Entry 2F3Z (X-ray diffraction, 1.60 A resolution); this record covers chains A and B.

Chain A:
Name: Calmodulin
Source organism: Homo sapiens
UniProtKB: P62158 (CALM_HUMAN); numbering as in UniProt (aligned over 1-148)
Amino-acid sequence (148 residues; numbered 1 to 148; the number before each row is that of its first residue):
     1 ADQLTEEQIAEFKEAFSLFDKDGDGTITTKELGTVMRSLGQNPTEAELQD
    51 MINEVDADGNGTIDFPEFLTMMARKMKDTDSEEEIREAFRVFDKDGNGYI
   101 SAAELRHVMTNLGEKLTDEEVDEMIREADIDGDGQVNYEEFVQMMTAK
Disordered / not traced: 1-2, 147-148
Ion coordination: Ca2+ site 1: Asp20, Asp22, Asp24, Thr26, Glu31; Ca2+ site 2: Asp56, Asp58, Asn60, Thr62, Glu67; Ca2+ site 3: Asp93, Asp95, Asn97, Tyr99, Glu104; Ca2+ site 4: Asp129, Asp131, Asp133, Gln135, Glu140
What the authors report for this chain:
  - conformationally variable residues: Thr79, Asp80, Met144, Met145

Chain B:
Name: Voltage-dependent L-type calcium channel alpha-1C subunit
UniProtKB: Q13933 (CAC1C_HUMAN); residue numbers follow UniProt; this construct covers 1665-1685
Amino-acid sequence (21 residues; each row starts with the number of its first residue):
  1665 KFYATFLAAEYFRKFKKRKEQ
Disordered / not traced: 1683-1685
Sequence notes: engineered mutation Ala1672 (Ile in Q13933), Ala1673 (Gln in Q13933)
What the authors report for this chain:
  - conformationally variable residues (side-chain flip): Tyr1675, Arg1677

Chain A / chain B interface:
Contacting residue pairs (45):
  Glu11(A) - Phe1670(B)
  Glu11(A) - Glu1674(B)
  Glu11(A) - Arg1677(B)  salt bridge
  Phe12(A) - Phe1670(B)  hydrophobic
  Glu14(A) - Arg1677(B)  salt bridge
  Leu18(A) - Thr1669(B)
  Phe19(A) - Phe1666(B)  hydrophobic
  Phe19(A) - Thr1669(B)
  Leu32(A) - Phe1666(B)  hydrophobic
  Met36(A) - Lys1665(B)
  Leu39(A) - Thr1669(B)
  Gln41(A) - Lys1665(B)
  Met51(A) - Lys1665(B)
  Ile63(A) - Phe1666(B)  hydrophobic
  Phe68(A) - Phe1666(B)  hydrophobic
  Met71(A) - Phe1666(B)  hydrophobic
  Met72(A) - Phe1666(B)
  Met72(A) - Tyr1667(B)
  Met72(A) - Phe1670(B)  hydrophobic
  Lys75(A) - Tyr1667(B)
  Met76(A) - Tyr1667(B)
  Met76(A) - Phe1670(B)  hydrophobic
  Glu84(A) - Tyr1667(B)
  Glu84(A) - Leu1671(B)
  Glu87(A) - Lys1665(B)  salt bridge
  Ala88(A) - Ala1668(B)  hydrophobic
  Val91(A) - Lys1665(B)
  Phe92(A) - Ala1672(B)  hydrophobic
  Leu105(A) - Tyr1675(B)
  Val108(A) - Ala1672(B)  hydrophobic
  Met109(A) - Ala1672(B)
  Met109(A) - Phe1676(B)  hydrophobic
  Leu112(A) - Thr1669(B)
  Leu112(A) - Ala1672(B)
  Leu112(A) - Ala1673(B)
  Glu114(A) - Phe1676(B)
  Glu120(A) - Phe1679(B)
  Glu123(A) - Phe1679(B)
  Met124(A) - Tyr1675(B)  hydrogen bond (backbone-side chain)
  Met124(A) - Phe1679(B)  hydrophobic
  Ala128(A) - Tyr1675(B)
  Phe141(A) - Tyr1675(B)  hydrophobic
  Met144(A) - Tyr1675(B)  hydrophobic
  Met144(A) - Lys1678(B)  hydrogen bond (backbone-side chain)
  Met145(A) - Leu1671(B)
Interface residues without a listed pair, chain A (43 interface residues in all): Ile27, Ile52, Val55, Ile85, Arg90, Leu116, Ile125, Glu127, Val136, Gln143
The authors on this interface:
  - pairs named by the authors: Phe92(A)-Ala1672(B)

In short:
43 residues of chain A face 15 of chain B across their interface, with 2 hydrogen bonds and 3 salt bridges.
Polar contacts include Glu11(A)-Arg1677(B), Glu14(A)-Arg1677(B) and Glu87(A)-Lys1665(B). The paper describes a
contact between Phe92(A) and Ala1672(B). The paper reports conformational variability at Thr79(A), Asp80(A)
and Tyr1675(B) among others.
Chain A is Calmodulin (Homo sapiens) and chain B is Voltage-dependent L-type calcium channel alpha-1C subunit;
the structure, Calmodulin/IQ-AA domain complex, was determined by X-ray diffraction together with 2F3Y from
the same study.
